8GCE - chains A and B; structure by electron microscopy, 3.12 A resolution.

== Chain A ==
Protein: Integrin alpha-IIb
Source organism: Homo sapiens
UniProt: P08514 (ITA2B_HUMAN); residues -30 to 1008 here correspond to UniProt positions 1-1039 (UniProt number = residue number + 31)
Chain sequence (1039 residues; row label = number of the first residue in the row; numbers below 1 keep their minus sign (Met-30 is residue -30)):
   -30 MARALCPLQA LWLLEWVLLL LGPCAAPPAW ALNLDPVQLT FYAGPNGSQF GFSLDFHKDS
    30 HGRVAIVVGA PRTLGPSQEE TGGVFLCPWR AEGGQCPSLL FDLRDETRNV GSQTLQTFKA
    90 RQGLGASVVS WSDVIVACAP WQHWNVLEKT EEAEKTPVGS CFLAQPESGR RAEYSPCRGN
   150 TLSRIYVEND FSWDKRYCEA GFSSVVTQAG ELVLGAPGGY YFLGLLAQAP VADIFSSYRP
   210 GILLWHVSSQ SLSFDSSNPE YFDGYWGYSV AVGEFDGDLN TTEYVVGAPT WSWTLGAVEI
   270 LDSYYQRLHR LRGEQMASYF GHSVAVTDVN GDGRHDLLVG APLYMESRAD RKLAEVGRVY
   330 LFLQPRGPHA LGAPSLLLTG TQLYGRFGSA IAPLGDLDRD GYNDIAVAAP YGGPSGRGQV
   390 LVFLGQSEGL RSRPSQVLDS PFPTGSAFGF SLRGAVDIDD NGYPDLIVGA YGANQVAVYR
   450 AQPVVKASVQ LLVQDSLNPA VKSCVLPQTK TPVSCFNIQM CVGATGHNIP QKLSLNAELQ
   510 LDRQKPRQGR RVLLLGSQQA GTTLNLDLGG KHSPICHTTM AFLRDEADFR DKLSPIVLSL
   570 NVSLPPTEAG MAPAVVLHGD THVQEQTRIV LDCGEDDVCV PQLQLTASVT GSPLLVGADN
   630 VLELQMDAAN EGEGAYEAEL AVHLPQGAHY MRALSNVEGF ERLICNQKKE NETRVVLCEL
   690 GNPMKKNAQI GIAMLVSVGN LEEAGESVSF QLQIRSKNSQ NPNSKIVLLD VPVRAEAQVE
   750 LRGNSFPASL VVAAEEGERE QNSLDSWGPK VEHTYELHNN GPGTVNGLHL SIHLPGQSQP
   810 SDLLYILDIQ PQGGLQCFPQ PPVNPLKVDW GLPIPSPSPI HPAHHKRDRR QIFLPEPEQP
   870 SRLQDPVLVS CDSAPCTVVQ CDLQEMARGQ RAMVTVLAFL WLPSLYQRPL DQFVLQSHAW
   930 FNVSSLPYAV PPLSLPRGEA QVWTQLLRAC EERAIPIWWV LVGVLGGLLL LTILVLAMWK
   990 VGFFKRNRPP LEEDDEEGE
Not modelled in the structure: -30 to 0, 764-774, 839-873, 959-1008
Construct notes: conflict Cys959 (Leu990 in P08514)
Disulfides: Cys56-Cys65, Cys107-Cys130, Cys146-Cys167, Cys473-Cys484, Cys490-Cys545, Cys602-Cys608, Cys674-Cys687, Cys826-Cys890, Cys880-Cys885
Glycans and other covalent adducts: N-acetylglucosamine (NAG) linked to Asn15, Asn570
Metal / ion sites: Ca2+ site 1 near Glu243 (its only coordinating residue here); Ca2+ site 2: Asp297, Asn299, Asp301, Arg303, Asp305; Ca2+ site 3: Asp367, Asp369, Tyr371, Asp373; Ca2+ site 4: Asp426, Asp428, Asn430, Asp434
Swiss-Prot annotation at these positions:
  - motif: Gly991 to Arg995 (GFFKR motif)
  - binding site (Ca(2+)): Glu243, Asp245, Asp247, Thr250, Glu252, Asp297, Asn299, Asp301, Arg303, Asp305, Asp365, Asp367, Asp369, Tyr371, Asp373, Asp426, Asp428, Asn430, Tyr432, Asp434
  - modified residue: Gln860 (Pyrrolidone carboxylic acid)
  - glycosylation: Asn15 (N-linked (GlcNAc...) asparagine), Asn249 (N-linked (GlcNAc...) asparagine), Asn570 (N-linked (GlcNAc...) asparagine), Asn680 (N-linked (GlcNAc...) asparagine), Ile843 (O-linked (GalNAc...) serine), Ser847 (O-linked (GalNAc...) serine), Asn931 (N-linked (GlcNAc...) asparagine)
Reported in the primary citation:
  - conformationally variable residues (domain motion): Pro778

== Chain B ==
Protein: Integrin beta-3
Source organism: Homo sapiens
UniProt: P05106 (ITB3_HUMAN); residues -25 to 762 here correspond to UniProt positions 1-788 (UniProt number = residue number + 26)
Chain sequence (788 residues; row label = number of the first residue in the row; numbers below 1 keep their minus sign (Met-25 is residue -25)):
   -25 MRARPRPRPL WATVLALGAL AGVGVGGPNI CTTRGVSSCQ QCLAVSPMCA WCSDEALPLG
    35 SPRCDLKENL LKDNCAPESI EFPVSEARVL EDRPLSDKGS GDSSQVTQVS PQRIALRLRP
    95 DDSKNFSIQV RQVEDYPVDI YYLMDLSYSM KDDLWSIQNL GTKLATQMRK LTSNLRIGFG
   155 AFVDKPVSPY MYISPPEALE NPCYDMKTTC LPMFGYKHVL TLTDQVTRFN EEVKKQSVSR
   215 NRDAPEGGFD AIMQATVCDE KIGWRNDASH LLVFTTDAKT HIALDGRLAG IVQPNDGQCH
   275 VGSDNHYSAS TTMDYPSLGL MTEKLSQKNI NLIFAVTENV VNLYQNYSEL IPGTTVGVLS
   335 MDSSNVLQLI VDAYGKIRSK VELEVRDLPE ELSLSFNATC LNNEVIPGLK SCMGLKIGDT
   395 VSFSIEAKVR GCPQEKEKSF TIKPVGFKDS LIVQVTFDCD CACQAQAEPN SHRCNNGNGT
   455 FECGVCRCGP GWLGSQCECS EEDYRPSQQD ECSPREGQPV CSQRGECLCG QCVCHSSDFG
   515 KITGKYCECD DFSCVRYKGE MCSGHGQCSC GDCLCDSDWT GYYCNCTTRT DTCMSSNGLL
   575 CSGRGKCECG SCVCIQPGSY GDTCEKCPTC PDACTFKKEC VECKKFDRGA LHDENTCNRY
   635 CRDEIESVKE LKDTGKDAVN CTYKNEDDCV VRFQYYEDSS GKSILYVVEE PECCKGPDIL
   695 VVLLSVMGAI LLIGLAALLI WKLLITIHDR KEFAKFEEER ARAKWDTANN PLYKEATSTF
   755 TNITYRGT
Not modelled in the structure: -25 to 0, 75-78, 477-482, 687-762
Construct notes: conflict Cys688 (Pro714 in P05106)
Disulfides: Cys5-Cys23, Cys13-Cys435, Cys16-Cys38, Cys26-Cys49, Cys177-Cys184, Cys232-Cys273, Cys374-Cys386, Cys406-Cys433, Cys437-Cys457, Cys448-Cys460, Cys462-Cys471, Cys473-Cys503, Cys486-Cys501, Cys495-Cys506, Cys508-Cys521, Cys523-Cys544, Cys528-Cys542, Cys536-Cys547, Cys549-Cys558, Cys560-Cys583, Cys567-Cys581, Cys575-Cys586, Cys588-Cys598, Cys601-Cys604, Cys608-Cys655, Cys614-Cys635, Cys617-Cys631
Glycans and other covalent adducts: N-acetylglucosamine (NAG) linked to Asn99, Asn320, Asn371
Metal / ion sites: Mg2+: Ser121, Glu220; Ca2+ site 1: Ser123, Asp251; Ca2+ site 2: Asp158, Asp217, Pro219
Swiss-Prot annotation at these positions:
  - region: Cys177 to Cys184 (Involved in CX3CL1-, NRG1-, FGF1- and IGF1-binding), Gln267 to Met287 (CX3CL1-binding)
  - motif: Thr751 to Ile757 (LIR)
  - binding site (Mg(2+)): Ser121, Ser123, Glu220
  - binding site (Ca(2+)): Ser123, Asp126, Asp127, Asp158, Asn215, Asp217, Pro219, Glu220, Asp251, Met335
  - modified residue: Thr741 (Phosphothreonine), Tyr747 (Phosphotyrosine), Thr753 (Phosphothreonine), Tyr759 (Phosphotyrosine)
  - glycosylation (N-linked (GlcNAc...) asparagine): Asn99, Asn320, Asn371, Asn452, Asn559, Asn654
Reported in the primary citation:
  - conformationally variable residues (domain motion, helix shift): Asp126, Asn654

== How chain A and chain B interact ==
Contacting residue pairs - 113 pairs, chain A then chain B:
  Phe21(A) - Arg261(B)
  Phe21(A) - Val266(B)  hydrophobic
  Arg41(A) - Gly264(B)
  Trp110(A) - Arg261(B)
  Trp110(A) - Leu262(B)  hydrogen bond (side chain-backbone)
  Asn114(A) - Ser168(B)
  Glu121(A) - Ser168(B)
  Glu121(A) - Pro169(B)
  Glu121(A) - Tyr178(B)  hydrogen bond
  Glu123(A) - Tyr166(B)
  Glu123(A) - Ile167(B)
  Glu123(A) - Ser168(B)  hydrogen bond (backbone-side chain)
  Lys124(A) - Ile167(B)  hydrogen bond (side chain-backbone)
  Lys124(A) - Ser168(B)
  Pro126(A) - Ser162(B)
  Pro126(A) - Pro163(B)  hydrophobic
  Arg153(A) - Asp179(B)
  Tyr166(A) - Tyr166(B)
  Tyr166(A) - Arg216(B)  hydrogen bond
  Glu168(A) - Pro163(B)
  Glu168(A) - Leu262(B)
  Phe171(A) - Arg261(B)
  Phe171(A) - Leu262(B)  hydrophobic
  Tyr190(A) - Tyr166(B)
  Tyr190(A) - Arg216(B)  hydrogen bond (side chain-backbone)
  Phe191(A) - Asp217(B)
  Phe191(A) - Leu262(B)  hydrophobic
  Phe231(A) - Lys253(B)  hydrogen bond (backbone-side chain)
  Asp232(A) - Pro219(B)
  Asp232(A) - Lys253(B)
  Tyr234(A) - Asp217(B)
  Tyr234(A) - His255(B)
  Tyr234(A) - Leu262(B)  hydrophobic
  Tyr237(A) - Leu258(B)  hydrogen bond (side chain-backbone)
  Tyr237(A) - Arg261(B)
  Tyr237(A) - Leu262(B)  hydrophobic
  Trp262(A) - Lys253(B)
  Trp262(A) - Leu317(B)
  Thr263(A) - Ile256(B)
  Thr263(A) - Tyr321(B)  hydrogen bond
  Gln284(A) - Leu324(B)
  Met285(A) - Leu317(B)  hydrophobic
  Met285(A) - Asn320(B)
  Met285(A) - Tyr321(B)  hydrophobic
  Ala286(A) - Leu292(B)  hydrophobic
  Ala286(A) - Tyr321(B)  hydrophobic
  Tyr288(A) - Ile256(B)  hydrophobic
  Tyr288(A) - Ala257(B)
  Tyr288(A) - Leu258(B)  hydrogen bond (side chain-backbone)
  Tyr288(A) - Asp259(B)  hydrogen bond
  His291(A) - Leu258(B)
  His291(A) - Arg261(B)
  Leu312(A) - Ala257(B)  hydrophobic
  Leu312(A) - Leu258(B)  hydrophobic
  Met314(A) - Leu292(B)  hydrophobic
  Met314(A) - Gly293(B)
  Met314(A) - Leu324(B)
  Ser316(A) - Arg563(B)
  Arg317(A) - Arg563(B)  hydrogen bond (backbone-side chain)
  Ala318(A) - Trp553(B)  hydrophobic
  Ala318(A) - Arg563(B)
  Lys321(A) - Arg563(B)
  Leu322(A) - Thr296(B)
  Leu322(A) - Leu324(B)
  Leu322(A) - Ile325(B)  hydrophobic
  Leu322(A) - Pro326(B)
  Glu324(A) - Ser291(B)  hydrogen bond
  Glu324(A) - Leu292(B)  hydrogen bond (side chain-backbone)
  Glu324(A) - Gly293(B)  hydrogen bond (side chain-backbone)
  Tyr353(A) - Gly293(B)  hydrogen bond (side chain-backbone)
  Tyr353(A) - Leu294(B)  hydrogen bond (side chain-backbone)
  Tyr353(A) - Glu297(B)  hydrogen bond
  Arg355(A) - Pro268(B)
  Tyr380(A) - Pro268(B)
  Phe419(A) - Arg261(B)
  Phe419(A) - Val266(B)  hydrophobic
  Tyr440(A) - Val266(B)  hydrogen bond (side chain-backbone)
  Tyr440(A) - Gln267(B)
  Tyr440(A) - Pro268(B)
  Gln513(A) - Ser510(B)
  Gln513(A) - Asp512(B)
  Lys514(A) - His509(B)
  Pro515(A) - Ser510(B)
  Gln517(A) - Pro464(B)
  Arg520(A) - Glu500(B)  salt bridge
  Arg559(A) - Gln483(B)
  Arg559(A) - Glu500(B)
  Arg559(A) - Cys501(B)
  Asp560(A) - Gly499(B)
  Asp560(A) - Glu500(B)  hydrogen bond (backbone-side chain)
  Asp560(A) - His509(B)  salt bridge
  Leu562(A) - Pro493(B)  hydrophobic
  Leu562(A) - Gln497(B)  hydrogen bond (backbone-side chain)
  Ser563(A) - Gln497(B)  hydrogen bond (side chain-backbone)
  Ser563(A) - His509(B)
  Pro564(A) - Gln497(B)
  Met660(A) - Tyr557(B)  hydrogen bond (backbone-side chain)
  Glu667(A) - Arg489(B)  salt bridge
  Phe669(A) - Cys544(B)
  Phe669(A) - Gly545(B)
  Phe669(A) - Asp546(B)
  Glu670(A) - Asp546(B)
  Arg671(A) - Val529(B)
  Arg671(A) - Gly545(B)
  Arg671(A) - Asp546(B)
  Arg671(A) - Cys547(B)
  Arg671(A) - Tyr556(B)  hydrogen bond
  Arg671(A) - Tyr557(B)  hydrogen bond
  Leu672(A) - Gly545(B)
  Asn753(A) - Thr603(B)
  Phe755(A) - Pro602(B)
  Phe755(A) - Thr603(B)
  Glu785(A) - Gly592(B)
Other interface residues (no listed pair), chain A (69 interface residues in all): Gln18, His112, Ala122, Phe160, Pro186, Thr259, Pro311, Gln593, Tyr659, Arg661, Thr783, Arg957
Other interface residues (no listed pair), chain B (71 interface residues in all): Tyr164, Pro170, Met180, Ala263, Asn269, Asp288, Tyr289, Lys384, Gly465, Ser511, Phe513, Tyr594, Lys658

== In short ==
Chain A and chain B form an interface of 69 and 71 residues respectively; the contacts include 25 hydrogen
bonds and 3 salt bridges. Among the polar pairs are Arg520(A)-Glu500(B), Asp560(A)-His509(B) and
Glu667(A)-Arg489(B). N-acetylglucosamine is covalently linked to Asn15(A) and Asn570(A). The paper reports
conformational variability at Pro778(A) and Asp126(B) among others.
Chain A is Integrin alpha-IIb and chain B is Integrin beta-3, both from Homo sapiens; the structure, The
Extracellular Domain of Integrin AlphaIIbBeta3 in Intermediate State, was determined by electron microscopy
(same publication as 8GCD).
